8I5D - chains A and H of the 5 polymer chains in the assembly; structure by X-ray diffraction, 3.30 A resolution.

Chain A:
Name: TCR alpha chain
Organism: Mus musculus
Chain sequence (194 residues; row label = number of the first residue in the row):
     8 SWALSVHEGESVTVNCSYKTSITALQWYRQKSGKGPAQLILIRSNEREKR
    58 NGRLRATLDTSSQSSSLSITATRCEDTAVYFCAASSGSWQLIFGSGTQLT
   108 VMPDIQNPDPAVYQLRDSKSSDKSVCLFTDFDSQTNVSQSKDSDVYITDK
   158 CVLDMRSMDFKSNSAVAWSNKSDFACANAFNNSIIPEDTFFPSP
Disulfide bonds: Cys-23/Cys-89, Cys-133/Cys-183

Chain H:
Name: MHC class I antigen (Fragment)
Organism: Homo sapiens
Reference sequence: U5YJJ6 (U5YJJ6_HUMAN); residues 1-274 here correspond to UniProt positions 25-298 (UniProt number = residue number + 24)
Chain sequence (274 residues; each row starts with the number of its first residue):
     1 GSHSMRYFYTSVSRPGRGEPRFIAVGYVDDTQFVRFDSDAASQRMEPRAP
    51 WIEQEGPEYWDQETRNVKAQSQTDRVDLGTLRGYYNQSEDGSHTIQIMYG
   101 CDVGPDGRFLRGYRQDAYDGKDYIALNEDLRSWTAADMAAQITKRKWEAA
   151 HAAEQQRAYLEGRCVEWLRRYLENGKETLQRTDPPKTHMTHHPISDHEAT
   201 LRCWALGFYPAEITLTWQRDGEDQTQDTELVETRPAGDGTFQKWVAVVVP
   251 SGQEQRYTCHVQHEGLPKPLTLRW
Construct notes: engineered mutation Val-245 (Ala269 in U5YJJ6), Gln-253 (Glu277 in U5YJJ6)
Disulfide bonds: Cys-101/Cys-164, Cys-203/Cys-259

How chain A and chain H interact:
Pairs across the interface (17):
  Ser-28(A) with Arg-163(H); Glu-166(H), hydrogen bond
  Thr-30(A) with Ala-158(H); Tyr-159(H); Arg-163(H)
  Arg-50(A) with Glu-154(H), salt bridge; Gln-155(H)
  Ser-51(A) with Ala-158(H), hydrogen bond (side chain-backbone)
  Asn-52(A) with Arg-157(H); Glu-161(H)
  Thr-67(A) with Glu-166(H)
  Ser-93(A) with Arg-163(H), hydrogen bond (backbone-side chain)
  Trp-96(A) with Asn-66(H), hydrogen bond (side chain-backbone); Ala-69(H), hydrophobic; Gln-70(H); Thr-73(H)
  Gln-97(A) with Gln-62(H)
Other interface residues (no listed pair), chain A (11 interface residues in all): Thr-27, Gly-94
Other interface residues (no listed pair), chain H (15 interface residues in all): Gly-162, Trp-167

Overview:
Chain A and chain H form an interface of 11 and 15 residues respectively, with 4 hydrogen bonds and 1 salt
bridge. Polar pairs include Arg-50(A)/Glu-154(H), Ser-28(A)/Glu-166(H) and Ser-51(A)/Ala-158(H).
Chain A is TCR alpha chain (Mus musculus) and chain H is MHC class I antigen (Fragment) (Homo sapiens); the
structure, Crystal structure of a TCR in complex with HLA-A*11:01 bound to KRAS peptide (VVGAVGVGK), was
determined by X-ray diffraction.
